5KUF - chains A and D of the 4 polymer chains in the assembly; structure by electron microscopy, 3.80 A resolution.

# Chain A (and D)
Name: Glutamate receptor ionotropic, kainate 2
From: Rattus norvegicus
Notes: chain D of this document is another copy of the same molecule, construct and numbering; everything in this record applies to it too
UniProtKB: P42260 (GRIK2_RAT); residues 1-877 here correspond to UniProt positions 32-908 (UniProt number = residue number + 31)
Sequence (877 residues; numbered 1 to 877; the number before each row is that of its first residue):
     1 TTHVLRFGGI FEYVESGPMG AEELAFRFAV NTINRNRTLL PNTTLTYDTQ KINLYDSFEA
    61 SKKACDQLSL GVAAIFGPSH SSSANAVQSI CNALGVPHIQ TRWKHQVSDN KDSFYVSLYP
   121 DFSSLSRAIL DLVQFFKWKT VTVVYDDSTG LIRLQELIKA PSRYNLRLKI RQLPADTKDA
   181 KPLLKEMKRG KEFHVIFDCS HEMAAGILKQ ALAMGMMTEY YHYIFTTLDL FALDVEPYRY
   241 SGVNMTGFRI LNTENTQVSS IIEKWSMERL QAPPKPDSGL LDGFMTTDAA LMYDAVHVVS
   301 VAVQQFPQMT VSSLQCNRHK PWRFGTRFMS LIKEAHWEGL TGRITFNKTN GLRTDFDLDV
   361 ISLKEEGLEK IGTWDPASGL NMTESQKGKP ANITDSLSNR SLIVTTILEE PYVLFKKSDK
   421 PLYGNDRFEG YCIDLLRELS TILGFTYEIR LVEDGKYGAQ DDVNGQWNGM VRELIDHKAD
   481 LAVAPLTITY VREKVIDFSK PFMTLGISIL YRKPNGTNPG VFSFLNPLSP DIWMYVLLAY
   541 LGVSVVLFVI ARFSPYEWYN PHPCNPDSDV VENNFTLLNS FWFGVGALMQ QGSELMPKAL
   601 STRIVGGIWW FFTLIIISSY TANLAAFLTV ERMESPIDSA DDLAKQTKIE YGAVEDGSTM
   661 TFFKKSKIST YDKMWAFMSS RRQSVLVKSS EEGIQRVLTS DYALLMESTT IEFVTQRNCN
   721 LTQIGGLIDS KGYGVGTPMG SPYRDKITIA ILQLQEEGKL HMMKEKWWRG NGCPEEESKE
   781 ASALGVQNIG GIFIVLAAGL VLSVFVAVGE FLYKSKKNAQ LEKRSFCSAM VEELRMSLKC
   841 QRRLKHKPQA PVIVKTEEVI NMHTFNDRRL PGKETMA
Disordered / not traced: 1, 553-598, 776-786, 809-877
Disulfides: Cys65-Cys316, Cys719-Cys773
Sequence notes: engineered mutation Thr487 (Ala518 in P42260), Ser658 (Ala689 in P42260), Ser690 (Asn721 in P42260), Leu704 (Phe735 in P42260); variant Val536 (Ile567 in P42260), Val545 (Cys576 in P42260)
Small-molecule neighbours: 2s,4r-4-methylglutamate (SYM): Tyr457, Pro485, Leu486, Thr487, Arg492, Val654, Gly657, Ser658, Thr659, Leu705, Glu707
Swiss-Prot annotation at these positions:
  - binding site (L-glutamate): Pro485, Arg492, Thr659, Glu707
  - modified residue (Phosphoserine): Ser815, Ser837
  - glycosylation (N-linked (GlcNAc...) asparagine): Asn36, Asn42, Asn244, Asn347, Asn381, Asn392, Asn399, Asn515, Asn720
  - cross-link: Lys855 (Glycyl lysine isopeptide (Lys-Gly) (interchain with G-Cter in SUMO1))
What the authors report for this chain:
  - post-translational modification sites: Asn244, Asn347, Asn399
  - contacts within the chain: Lys191-Asp476 (salt bridge), Glu219-Arg400 (salt bridge), Tyr220-Asp480 (hydrogen bond), Asp672-Lys673
  - self-association interface (contacts with another copy of this molecule); pairs are residue here / residue on that copy: Ser639-Arg681 (hydrogen bond), Lys645-Thr670 (backbone contact), Tyr671-Ser680 (hydrogen bond), Asp672-Lys667 (salt bridge)

# How chain A and chain D interact
Residue-residue contacts (36):
  Phe524(A) with Ile615(D), hydrophobic; Ser619(D)
  Ile617(A) with Leu614(D), hydrophobic
  Tyr620(A) with Ser618(D)
  Thr621(A) with Ser618(D); Thr621(D); Ala622(D)
  Leu624(A) with Ser619(D); Ala622(D), hydrophobic
  Ala625(A) with Ala622(D)
  Leu628(A) with Ala622(D), hydrophobic; Asn623(D); Ala626(D), hydrophobic
  Thr629(A) with Ala626(D); Val630(D)
  Arg632(A) with Ala626(D), hydrogen bond (side chain-backbone); Val630(D)
  Met633(A) with Val630(D), hydrophobic; Met633(D), hydrophobic
  Asp638(A) with Arg681(D), salt bridge
  Ser639(A) with Arg681(D), hydrogen bond
  Ile668(A) with Ser679(D)
  Tyr671(A) with Ser680(D), hydrogen bond
  Gln787(A) with Ile532(D)
  Ile792(A) with Phe612(D); Ile615(D), hydrophobic
  Phe793(A) with Ile532(D), hydrophobic; Tyr535(D), hydrophobic; Val536(D), hydrophobic; Ala539(D), hydrophobic; Phe612(D), hydrophobic
  Leu796(A) with Ile608(D); Phe612(D), hydrophobic
  Gly799(A) with Ile608(D)
  Leu800(A) with Val546(D), hydrophobic
  Val806(A) with Ser601(D)
Other interface residues (no listed pair), chain A (27 interface residues in all): Trp533, Ser635, Thr670, Ile728, Asn788, Ile789
Other interface residues (no listed pair), chain D (30 interface residues in all): Ser529, Gly542, Phe611, Ile616, Ala625, Phe627, Thr629, Lys648, Ala676
The authors on this interface:
  - pairs named by the authors: Ser639(A)-Arg681(D) (hydrogen bond), Tyr671(A)-Ser680(D) (hydrogen bond)

# In short
The interface between chain A and chain D involves 27 residues on one side and 30 on the other, with 3
hydrogen bonds and 1 salt bridge. Among the polar pairs are Asp638(A)-Arg681(D), Arg632(A)-Ala626(D) and
Ser639(A)-Arg681(D). The authors report hydrogen bonds between Ser639(A) and Arg681(D) and Tyr671(A) and
Ser680(D). From the paper: modification sites Asn244(A), Asn347(A) and Asn399(A); a self-association interface
involving Ser639(A), Lys645(A) and Tyr671(A) among others.
Chain A and chain D are both Glutamate receptor ionotropic, kainate 2 (Rattus norvegicus); the structure,
GluK2EM with 2S,4R-4-methylglutamate, was determined by electron microscopy together with 5KUH, 5CMK and 5CMM
from the same study.
